PDB entry 8GTC | electron microscopy, 4.50 A resolution (low resolution: residue-level contacts below are approximate; hydrogen-bond / salt-bridge calls are withheld) | chains O and P of the 27 polymer chains in the assembly

# Chain O
Name: Megatron protein
From: Dinoroseobacter phage vB_DshS-R4C
Reference sequence: A0A4Y6E933 (A0A4Y6E933_9CAUD); residue numbers follow UniProt; this construct covers 1-1447
Amino-acid sequence (1447 residues; numbered 1 to 1447; the number before each row is that of its first residue):
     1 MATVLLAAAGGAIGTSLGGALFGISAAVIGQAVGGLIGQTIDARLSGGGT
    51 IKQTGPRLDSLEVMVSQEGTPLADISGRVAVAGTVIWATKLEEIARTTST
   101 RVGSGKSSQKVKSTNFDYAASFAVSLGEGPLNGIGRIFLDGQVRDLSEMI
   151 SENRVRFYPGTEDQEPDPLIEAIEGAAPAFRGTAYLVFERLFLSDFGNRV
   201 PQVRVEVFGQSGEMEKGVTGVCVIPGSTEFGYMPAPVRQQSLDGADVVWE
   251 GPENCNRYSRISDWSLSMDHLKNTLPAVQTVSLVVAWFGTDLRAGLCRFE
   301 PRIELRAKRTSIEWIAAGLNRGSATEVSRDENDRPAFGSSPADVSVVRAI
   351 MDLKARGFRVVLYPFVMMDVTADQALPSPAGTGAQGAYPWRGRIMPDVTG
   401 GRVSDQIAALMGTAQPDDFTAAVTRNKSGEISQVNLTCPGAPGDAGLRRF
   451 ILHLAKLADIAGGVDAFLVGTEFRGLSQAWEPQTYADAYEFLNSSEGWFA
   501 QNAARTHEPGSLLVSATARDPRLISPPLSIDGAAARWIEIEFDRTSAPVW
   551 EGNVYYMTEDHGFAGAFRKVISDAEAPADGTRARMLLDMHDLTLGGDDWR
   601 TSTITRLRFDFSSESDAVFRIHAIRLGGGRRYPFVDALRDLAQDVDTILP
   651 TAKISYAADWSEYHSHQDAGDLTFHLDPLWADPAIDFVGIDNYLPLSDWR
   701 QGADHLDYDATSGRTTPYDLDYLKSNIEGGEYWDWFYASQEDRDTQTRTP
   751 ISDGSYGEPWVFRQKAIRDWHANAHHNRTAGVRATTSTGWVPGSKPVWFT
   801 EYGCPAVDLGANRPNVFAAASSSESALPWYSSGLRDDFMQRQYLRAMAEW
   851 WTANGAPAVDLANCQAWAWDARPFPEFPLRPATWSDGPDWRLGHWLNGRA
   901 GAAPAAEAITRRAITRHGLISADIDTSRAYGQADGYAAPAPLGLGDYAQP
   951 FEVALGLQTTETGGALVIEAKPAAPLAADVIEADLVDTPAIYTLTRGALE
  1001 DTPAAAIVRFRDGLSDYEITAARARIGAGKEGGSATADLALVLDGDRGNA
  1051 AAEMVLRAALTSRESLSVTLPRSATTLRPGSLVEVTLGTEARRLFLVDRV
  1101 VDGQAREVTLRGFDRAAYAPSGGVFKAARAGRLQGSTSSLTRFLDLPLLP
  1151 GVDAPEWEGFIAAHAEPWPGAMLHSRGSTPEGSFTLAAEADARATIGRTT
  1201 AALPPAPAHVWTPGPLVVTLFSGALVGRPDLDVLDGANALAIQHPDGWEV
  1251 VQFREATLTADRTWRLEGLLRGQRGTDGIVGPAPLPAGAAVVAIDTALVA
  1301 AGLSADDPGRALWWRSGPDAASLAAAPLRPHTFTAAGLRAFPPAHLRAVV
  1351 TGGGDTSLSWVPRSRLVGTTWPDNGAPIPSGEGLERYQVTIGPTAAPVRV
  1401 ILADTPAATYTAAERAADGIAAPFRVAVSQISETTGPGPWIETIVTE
Not modelled in the structure: 1, 26-42, 1439-1447

# Chain P
Name: Hub protein
From: Dinoroseobacter phage vB_DshS-R4C
Reference sequence: A0A4Y6E762 (A0A4Y6E762_9CAUD); residues 1-291 here = UniProt positions 1-291
Amino-acid sequence (291 residues; each row starts with the number of its first residue):
     1 MTDYTDHLATGCTTLARCYILTRRDGVVMGFTDHDRDIDLDGTRCAAGAA
    51 LDASTAARSLGITPDDMDAGGALSADAITEADLRAGRYDGAQVEVWEVNW
   101 TDPAVRGRLGVYTIGQVERGPLAFRAELRTRPALWNRPEGRIHTALCDVD
   151 RLGDHRCKLALGPWQSAATVIEADGADLIVSGLDETASNIFDRGVLDWTG
   201 GANAGTGSDIRVARPVAGGVRVSLWSAPPFPITAGDTANATVGCDRTADT
   251 CRNRFDNLANFRGFPLMPGESFISEYARPGDPDQSGGSRYD
Not modelled in the structure: 268-291

# Chain O / chain P interface
Residue-residue contacts - 14 pairs, chain O then chain P:
  Tyr992(O) with Gly120(P); Pro121(P)
  Thr993(O) with Arg119(P); Gly120(P)
  Leu994(O) with Glu118(P); Arg119(P)
  Arg996(O) with Val117(P)
  Gly997(O) with Val117(P)
  Ala998(O) with Gly115(P); Gln116(P)
  Gly1033(O) with Pro138(P)
  Ser1034(O) with Pro138(P)
  Ala1116(O) with Trp225(P)
  Ala1117(O) with Trp225(P)
Also at the interface, not in a pair above, chain P (10 interface residues in all): Glu139

# In short
The chain O/chain P interface involves 10 residues from each chain.
Here chain O is Megatron protein and chain P is Hub protein, both from Dinoroseobacter phage vB_DshS-R4C.
Entry 8GTC (Cryo-EM model of the marine siphophage vB_DshS-R4C baseplate-tail complex) was determined by
electron microscopy together with 8GTB, 8GTD and 8GTF from the same study.
